8AV6 - chains K and M of the 20 polymer chains in the assembly; structure by electron microscopy, 4.68 A resolution (low resolution: residue-level contacts below are approximate; hydrogen-bond / salt-bridge calls are withheld).

== Chain K ==
Molecule: 227-nt DNA strand
Sequence (227 nucleotides; numbered -73 to 153; the number before each row is that of its first residue; numbers below 1 keep their minus sign (DC-73 is residue -73)):
   -73 CTGGAGAATCCCGGTGCCGAGGCCGCTCAATTGGTCGTAGACAGCTCTAG
   -23 CACCGCTTAAACGCACGTACGCGCTGTCCCCCGCGTTTTAACCGCCAAGG
    27 GGATTACTCCCTAGTCTCCAGGCACGTGTCAGATATATACATCCTGTGCA
    77 TGTATTGAACAGCGACCTTGCCGGTGCCAGTCGGATAGTGTTCCGAGCTC
   127 CCACTCTAGAGGATCCCCGGGTACCGA
Not modelled in the structure: -73, 80-153

== Chain M ==
Protein: Histone H3.2
Source organism: Homo sapiens
UniProt: Q71DI3 (H32_HUMAN); residues 1-135 here correspond to UniProt positions 2-136 (UniProt number = residue number + 1)
Amino-acid sequence (135 residues; numbered 1 to 135; the number before each row is that of its first residue):
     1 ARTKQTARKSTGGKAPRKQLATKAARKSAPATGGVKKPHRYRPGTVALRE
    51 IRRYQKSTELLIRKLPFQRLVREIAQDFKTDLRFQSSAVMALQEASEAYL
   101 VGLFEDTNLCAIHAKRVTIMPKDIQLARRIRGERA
Not modelled in the structure: 1-40, 135
UniProt features mapped onto this chain:
  - modified residue: Arg2 (Asymmetric dimethylarginine), Thr3 (Phosphothreonine), Lys4 (Allysine), Gln5 (5-glutamyl dopamine), Thr6 (Phosphothreonine), Arg8 (Citrulline), Lys9 (N6,N6,N6-trimethyllysine), Ser10 (ADP-ribosylserine), Thr11 (Phosphothreonine), Lys14 (N6-(2-hydroxyisobutyryl)lysine), Arg17 (Asymmetric dimethylarginine), Lys18 (N6-(2-hydroxyisobutyryl)lysine), Lys23 (N6-(2-hydroxyisobutyryl)lysine), Arg26 (Citrulline), Lys27 (N6,N6,N6-trimethyllysine), Ser28 (ADP-ribosylserine), Lys36 (N6,N6,N6-trimethyllysine), Lys37 (N6-methyllysine), Tyr41 (Phosphotyrosine), Lys56 (N6,N6,N6-trimethyllysine) and 8 more in UniProt
  - lipidation: Lys18 (N6-decanoyllysine), Cys110 (S-palmitoyl cysteine)

== Interface between chain K and chain M ==
Residue-residue contacts (11):
  DG-24(K) - Phe84(M)
  DG-24(K) - Gln85(M)
  DG-24(K) - Ser86(M)
  DC-23(K) - Arg72(M)
  DC-23(K) - Arg83(M)
  DC-23(K) - Phe84(M)
  DA-14(K) - Arg63(M)
  DG-3(K) - Arg116(M)
  DG-3(K) - Val117(M)
  DG-3(K) - Thr118(M)
  DC-2(K) - Met120(M)
Other interface residues (no listed pair), chain K (8 interface residues in all): DA-13, DA-5, DC-4
Other interface residues (no listed pair), chain M (11 interface residues in all): Pro43

== In short ==
8 residues of chain K and 11 residues of chain M are in contact.
Chain K is a 227-nt DNA strand and chain M is Histone H3.2 (Homo sapiens); the structure, CryoEM structure of
INO80 core nucleosome complex in closed grappler conformation, was determined by electron microscopy (same
publication as 8ATF).
